PDB entry 8V11 | X-ray diffraction, 3.95 A resolution | chains A and D of the 4 polymer chains in the assembly

== Chain A ==
Molecule: Kinetochore protein NDC80
From: Saccharomyces cerevisiae
Reference sequence: P40460 (NDC80_YEAST); residue numbers follow UniProt; this construct covers 114-318, 621-684
Sequence (272 residues; row label = number of the first residue in the row; note: 302 numbers in that range are skipped by the numbering (no residue carries them; nothing is unmodelled there)):
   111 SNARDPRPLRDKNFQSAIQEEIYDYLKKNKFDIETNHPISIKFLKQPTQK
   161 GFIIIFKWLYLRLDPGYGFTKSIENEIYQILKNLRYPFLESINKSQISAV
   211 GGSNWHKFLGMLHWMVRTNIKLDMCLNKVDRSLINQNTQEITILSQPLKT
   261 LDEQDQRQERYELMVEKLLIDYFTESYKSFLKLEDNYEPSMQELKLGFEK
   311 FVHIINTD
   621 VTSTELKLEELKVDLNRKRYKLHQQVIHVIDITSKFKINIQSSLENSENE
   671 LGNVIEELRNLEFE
Disordered / not traced: 111-112
Sequence notes: expression tag (111-113)
Swiss-Prot annotation at these positions:
  - modified residue: Thr248 (Phosphothreonine)
  - mutagenesis: Ser201 (S201A: Loss of function)

== Chain D ==
Molecule: Kinetochore protein SPC25
From: Saccharomyces cerevisiae
Reference sequence: P40014 (SPC25_YEAST); residue numbers follow UniProt; this construct covers 1-31, 138-220
Sequence (114 residues; each row starts with the number of its first residue; note: 106 numbers in that range are skipped by the numbering (no residue carries them; nothing is unmodelled there)):
     1 MASIDAFSDLERRMDGFQKDVAQVLARQQNH
   138 VALYERLLQLRVLPGASDVHDVRFVFGDDSRCWIEVAMHGDHVIGNSHPA
   188 LDPKSRATLEHVLTVQGDLAAFLVVARDMLLAS
Disordered / not traced: 1
Swiss-Prot annotation at these positions:
  - modified residue: Ala2 (N-acetylalanine)

== How chain A and chain D interact ==
Contacting residue pairs (22):
  Gln645(A) - Ile4(D)
  Gln645(A) - Asp5(D)  hydrogen bond
  Val649(A) - Phe7(D)  hydrophobic
  Ile652(A) - Phe7(D)  hydrophobic
  Ile652(A) - Glu11(D)
  Ile652(A) - Met14(D)
  Thr653(A) - Met14(D)
  Phe656(A) - Met14(D)
  Phe656(A) - Phe17(D)  hydrophobic
  Phe656(A) - Gln18(D)
  Asn659(A) - Gln18(D)
  Ile660(A) - Phe17(D)  hydrophobic
  Glu670(A) - Arg27(D)  salt bridge
  Val674(A) - Asn30(D)
  Asn680(A) - Arg148(D)  hydrogen bond (backbone-side chain)
  Leu681(A) - Arg148(D)  hydrogen bond (backbone-side chain)
  Leu681(A) - Leu150(D)
  Leu681(A) - Pro151(D)
  Glu682(A) - Arg148(D)  hydrogen bond (backbone-side chain)
  Phe683(A) - Arg148(D)
  Phe683(A) - Asp165(D)
  Phe683(A) - Ser167(D)
Other interface residues (no listed pair), chain A (16 interface residues in all): His648, Glu677, Leu678
Other interface residues (no listed pair), chain D (17 interface residues in all): Ala139, Arg160, Val162

== In short ==
16 residues of chain A and 17 residues of chain D are in contact; the contacts include 4 hydrogen bonds and 1
salt bridge. Polar pairs include Glu670(A)-Arg27(D), Gln645(A)-Asp5(D) and Asn680(A)-Arg148(D). UniProt lists
one mutagenesis site on chain A.
Chain A is Kinetochore protein NDC80 and chain D is Kinetochore protein SPC25, both from Saccharomyces
cerevisiae; the structure, Structure of a Saccharomyces cerevisiae Ipl1 peptide Bound to dwarf Ndc80 complex,
was determined by X-ray diffraction (same publication as 8V10).
